PDB entry 3IFL | X-ray diffraction, 1.50 A resolution | chains L and H of the 3 polymer chains in the assembly

# Chain L
Protein: 12A11 FAB antibody light chain
Organism: Mus musculus
Notes: antibody fragment or engineered binder
Sequence (219 residues; numbered 1 to 219; the number before each row is that of its first residue):
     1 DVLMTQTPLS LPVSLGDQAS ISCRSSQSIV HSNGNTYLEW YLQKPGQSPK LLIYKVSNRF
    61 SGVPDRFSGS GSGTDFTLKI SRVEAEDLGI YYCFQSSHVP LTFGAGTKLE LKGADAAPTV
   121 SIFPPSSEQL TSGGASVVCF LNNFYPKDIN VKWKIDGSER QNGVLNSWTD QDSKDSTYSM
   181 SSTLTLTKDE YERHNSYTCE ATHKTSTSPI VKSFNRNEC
Not modelled in the structure: 219
Cystine bridges: Cys-23/Cys-93, Cys-139/Cys-199

# Chain H
Protein: 12A11 FAB antibody heavy chain
Organism: Mus musculus
Notes: antibody fragment or engineered binder
Sequence (222 residues; numbered 1 to 222; the number before each row is that of its first residue):
     1 QVTLKESGPG ILKPSQTLSL TCSFSGFSLS TSGMSVGWIR QPSGKGLEWL AHIWWDDDKY
    61 YNPSLKSRLT ISKDTSRNQV FLKITSVDTA DTATYYCARR TTTADYFAYW GQGTTLTVSS
   121 AKTTPPSVYP LAPGSAAQTN SMVTLGCLVK GYFPEPVTVT WNSGSLSSGV HTFPAVLQSD
   181 LYTLSSSVTV PSSTWPSETV TCNVAHPASS TKVDKKIVPR DC
Not modelled in the structure: 44-45, 137-140, 221-222
Cystine bridges: Cys-22/Cys-97, Cys-147/Cys-202

# Interface between chain L and chain H
Contacting residue pairs (72; chain L residue first):
  Tyr-37(L) / Asp-105(H)
  Glu-39(L) / Arg-100(H)  salt bridge
  Glu-39(L) / Asp-105(H)
  Glu-39(L) / Tyr-106(H)
  Tyr-41(L) / Phe-107(H)  hydrogen bond (side chain-backbone)
  Tyr-41(L) / Trp-110(H)
  Gln-43(L) / Gln-41(H)  hydrogen bond
  Gln-43(L) / Tyr-96(H)  hydrogen bond
  Ser-48(L) / Tyr-96(H)
  Ser-48(L) / Trp-110(H)
  Ser-48(L) / Gly-111(H)  hydrogen bond (side chain-backbone)
  Ser-48(L) / Gln-112(H)
  Pro-49(L) / Trp-110(H)
  Leu-51(L) / Tyr-106(H)  hydrophobic
  Leu-51(L) / Phe-107(H)
  Tyr-54(L) / Tyr-106(H)  hydrophobic
  Phe-60(L) / Tyr-106(H)  hydrophobic
  Phe-60(L) / Ala-108(H)  hydrophobic
  Tyr-92(L) / Gln-41(H)  hydrogen bond
  Tyr-92(L) / Leu-47(H)  hydrophobic
  Phe-94(L) / Arg-100(H)
  Phe-94(L) / Phe-107(H)  hydrophobic
  Ser-96(L) / Arg-100(H)  hydrogen bond
  Val-99(L) / Tyr-61(H)
  Pro-100(L) / Trp-49(H)  hydrophobic
  Pro-100(L) / Asn-62(H)
  Pro-100(L) / Pro-63(H)
  Leu-101(L) / Trp-49(H)
  Phe-103(L) / Leu-47(H)
  Ser-121(L) / Thr-144(H)
  Phe-123(L) / Leu-131(H)
  Phe-123(L) / Ala-132(H)
  Phe-123(L) / Pro-133(H)
  Phe-123(L) / Thr-144(H)
  Pro-124(L) / Arg-220(H)
  Pro-125(L) / Arg-220(H)  hydrogen bond (backbone-side chain)
  Ser-126(L) / Tyr-129(H)
  Ser-126(L) / Pro-130(H)
  Glu-128(L) / Tyr-129(H)
  Glu-128(L) / Pro-130(H)
  Glu-128(L) / Lys-215(H)  salt bridge
  Gln-129(L) / Tyr-129(H)
  Gln-129(L) / Lys-150(H)
  Ser-132(L) / Tyr-129(H)
  Ser-136(L) / Leu-148(H)
  Ser-136(L) / Lys-150(H)
  Val-138(L) / Leu-131(H)  hydrophobic
  Phe-140(L) / Leu-131(H)  hydrophobic
  Phe-140(L) / Phe-173(H)  hydrophobic
  Phe-140(L) / Ser-185(H)
  Phe-140(L) / Ser-186(H)
  Phe-140(L) / Ser-187(H)
  Asn-142(L) / His-171(H)
  Asn-142(L) / Phe-173(H)
  Asn-142(L) / Ser-187(H)  hydrogen bond
  Asn-143(L) / His-171(H)  hydrogen bond
  Leu-165(L) / Val-176(H)  hydrophobic
  Leu-165(L) / Leu-177(H)
  Leu-165(L) / Gln-178(H)
  Asn-166(L) / Val-176(H)
  Ser-167(L) / Phe-173(H)
  Ser-167(L) / Pro-174(H)  hydrogen bond (side chain-backbone)
  Trp-168(L) / Pro-174(H)
  Thr-169(L) / Thr-172(H)
  Thr-169(L) / Phe-173(H)
  Asp-172(L) / His-171(H)
  Ser-179(L) / His-171(H)  hydrogen bond
  Ser-179(L) / Phe-173(H)
  Met-180(L) / Phe-173(H)
  Ser-181(L) / Phe-173(H)
  Thr-185(L) / Lys-150(H)
  Thr-185(L) / Gln-178(H)  hydrogen bond
Interface residues without a listed pair, chain L (42 interface residues in all): Asp-1, Gln-47, Ser-213
Interface residues without a listed pair, chain H (43 interface residues in all): Ile-39, Gly-46, Glu-48, Tyr-60, Ser-64, Ala-136, Leu-145, Gly-146

# Overview
Chain L and chain H form an interface of 42 and 43 residues respectively; the contacts include 12 hydrogen
bonds and 2 salt bridges. Polar contacts include Glu-39(L)/Arg-100(H), Glu-128(L)/Lys-215(H) and
Tyr-41(L)/Phe-107(H).
Chain L is 12A11 FAB antibody light chain and chain H is 12A11 FAB antibody heavy chain, both from Mus
musculus; the structure, X-ray structure of amyloid beta peptide:antibody (Abeta1-7:12A11) complex, was
determined by X-ray diffraction (same publication as 3IFN and 3IFP).
